PDB entry 7CDA | X-ray diffraction, 2.66 A resolution | chains C and D of the 6 polymer chains in the assembly

[Chain C]
Name: Tubulin alpha-1B chain
Source organism: Sus scrofa
UniProtKB: Q2XVP4 (TBA1B_PIG); residue numbers follow UniProt; this construct covers 1-450
Chain sequence (450 residues; each row starts with the number of its first residue):
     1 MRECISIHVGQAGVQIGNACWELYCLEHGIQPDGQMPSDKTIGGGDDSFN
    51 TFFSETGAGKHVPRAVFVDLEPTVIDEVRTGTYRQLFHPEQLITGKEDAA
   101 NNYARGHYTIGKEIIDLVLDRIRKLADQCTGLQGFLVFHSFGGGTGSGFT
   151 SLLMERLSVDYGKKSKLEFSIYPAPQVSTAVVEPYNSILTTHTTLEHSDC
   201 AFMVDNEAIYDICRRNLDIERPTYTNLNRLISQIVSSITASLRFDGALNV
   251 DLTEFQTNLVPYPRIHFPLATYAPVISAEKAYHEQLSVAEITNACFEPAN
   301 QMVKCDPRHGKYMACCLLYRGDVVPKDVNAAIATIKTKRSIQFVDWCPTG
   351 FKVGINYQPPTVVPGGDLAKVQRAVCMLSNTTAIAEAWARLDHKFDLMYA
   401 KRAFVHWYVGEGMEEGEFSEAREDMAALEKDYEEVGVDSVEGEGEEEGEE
Not modelled in the structure: 441-450
Metal / ion sites: Ca2+: Asp39, Thr41, Gly44, Glu55
Ligand contacts: GTP (guanosine-5'-triphosphate): Gly10, Gln11, Ala12, Gln15, Ile16, Asp69, Asp98, Ala99, Ala100, Asn101, Ser140, Gly142, Gly143, Gly144, Thr145, Gly146, Ile171, Pro173, Val177, Ser178, Glu183, Asn206, Tyr224, Leu227, Asn228, Ile231
Swiss-Prot annotation at these positions:
  - motif: Met1 to Cys4 (MREC motif)
  - active site: Glu254
  - binding site (GTP): Gly10, Gln11, Ala12, Gln15, Glu71, Ala99, Ser140, Gly143, Gly144, Thr145, Gly146, Thr179, Glu183, Asn206, Tyr224, Asn228, Leu252
  - binding site (Mg(2+)): Glu71
  - modified residue: Lys40 (N6,N6,N6-trimethyllysine), Ser48 (Phosphoserine), Ser232 (Phosphoserine), Tyr282 (3'-nitrotyrosine), Arg339 (Omega-N-methylarginine), Ser439 (Phosphoserine), Glu443 (5-glutamyl polyglutamate), Glu445 (5-glutamyl polyglutamate)
  - cross-link (Glycyl lysine isopeptide (Lys-Gly)): Lys326 (interchain with G-Cter in ubiquitin), Lys370 (interchain with G-Cter in ubiquitin)

[Chain D]
Name: Tubulin beta chain
Source organism: Sus scrofa
UniProtKB: A0A287AGU7 (A0A287AGU7_PIG); residues 1-445 here = UniProt positions 1-445
Chain sequence (445 residues; row label = number of the first residue in the row):
     1 MREIVHIQAGQCGNQIGAKFWEVISDEHGIDPTGSYHGDSDLQLERINVY
    51 YNEATGNKYVPRAILVDLEPGTMDSVRSGPFGQIFRPDNFVFGQSGAGNN
   101 WAKGHYTEGAELVDSVLDVVRKESESCDCLQGFQLTHSLGGGTGSGMGTL
   151 LISKIREEYPDRIMNTFSVMPSPKVSDTVVEPYNATLSVHQLVENTDETY
   201 CIDNEALYDICFRTLKLTTPTYGDLNHLVSATMSGVTTCLRFPGQLNADL
   251 RKLAVNMVPFPRLHFFMPGFAPLTSRGSQQYRALTVPELTQQMFDSKNMM
   301 AACDPRHGRYLTVAAIFRGRMSMKEVDEQMLNVQNKNSSYFVEWIPNNVK
   351 TAVCDIPPRGLKMSATFIGNSTAIQELFKRISEQFTAMFRRKAFLHWYTG
   401 EGMDEMEFTEAESNMNDLVSEYQQYQDATADEQGEFEEEEGEDEA
Not modelled in the structure: 274-283, 432-445
Metal / ion sites: Mg2+: Glu69 (together with GTP)
Ligand contacts:
  - AEU (N-[(3-phenoxyphenyl)methyl]-9H-beta-carbolin-3-amine): His6, Phe20, Tyr50, Gln134, Leu135, Thr136, Asn165, Thr166, Phe167, Glu198, Tyr200, Met233, Val236, Thr237, Cys239, Leu240, Leu246, Leu250, Leu253, Met257, Ala314, Ile316, Lys350, Ala352, Ile368
  - GTP (guanosine-5'-triphosphate): Gly10, Gln11, Cys12, Gln15, Ile16, Asp67, Glu69, Ala97, Gly98, Asn99, Ser138, Gly140, Gly141, Gly142, Thr143, Gly144, Ser145, Val169, Pro171, Val175, Ser176, Glu181, Asn204, Leu207, Tyr222, Leu225, Asn226
Reported in the primary citation:
  - binding site for AEU: Glu198, Tyr200
  - mutagenesis - E198D, E198G, E198Q: abolished binding to AEU

[Interface between chain C and chain D]
Residue-residue contacts - 58 pairs, chain C then chain D:
  Gln11(C) with Asn247(D)
  Glu71(C) with Asn247(D), hydrogen bond
  Thr73(C) with Asn247(D)
  Lys96(C) with Asp128(D), salt bridge; Cys129(D)
  Glu97(C) with Arg2(D), salt bridge; Cys129(D); Arg162(D), salt bridge; Arg251(D), salt bridge
  Asp98(C) with Asp249(D); Lys252(D)
  Ala100(C) with Arg251(D); Lys252(D); Val255(D)
  Asn101(C) with Lys252(D); Asn256(D)
  Arg105(C) with Arg251(D)
  Pro175(C) with Asn347(D); Lys350(D)
  Ser178(C) with Lys350(D)
  Thr179(C) with Leu246(D); Asn256(D), hydrogen bond (backbone-side chain); Lys350(D)
  Ala180(C) with Asn256(D)
  Val181(C) with Asn256(D); Ile345(D), hydrophobic; Pro346(D); Asn347(D)
  Arg221(C) with Met323(D), hydrogen bond; Asp327(D), salt bridge
  Tyr224(C) with Gln245(D)
  Lys394(C) with Pro346(D); Asn347(D), hydrogen bond
  Leu397(C) with Glu343(D); Trp344(D); Pro346(D), hydrophobic; Ala430(D), hydrophobic
  Met398(C) with Trp344(D), hydrogen bond (backbone-backbone); Pro346(D)
  Lys401(C) with Phe260(D); Trp344(D); Ala428(D); Thr429(D), hydrogen bond (side chain-backbone)
  Arg402(C) with Phe260(D)
  Ala403(C) with Pro259(D); Phe260(D), hydrophobic
  Phe404(C) with Val255(D); Asn256(D); Val258(D); Pro259(D), hydrogen bond (backbone-backbone); Ile345(D), hydrophobic
  His406(C) with Val258(D); Pro259(D), hydrogen bond (side chain-backbone); Phe260(D); Pro261(D)
  Trp407(C) with Ala254(D); Val255(D); Val258(D), hydrogen bond (side chain-backbone)
Other interface residues (no listed pair), chain C (29 interface residues in all): Glu77, Val182, Tyr210, Glu220
Other interface residues (no listed pair), chain D (35 interface residues in all): Glu45, Asp197, Met257, Thr312, Lys324, Asn348, Tyr425

[Overview]
The interface between chain C and chain D involves 29 residues on one side and 35 on the other, with 9
hydrogen bonds and 5 salt bridges. Among the polar pairs are Lys96(C)-Asp128(D), Glu97(C)-Arg2(D) and
Glu97(C)-Arg162(D). From the paper: a binding site for AEU at Glu198(D) and Tyr200(D); E198D, E198G and E198Q
of chain D abolish binding to AEU.
Here chain C is Tubulin alpha-1B chain and chain D is Tubulin beta chain, both from Sus scrofa. Entry 7CDA
(Crystal structure of T2R-TTL-PAC complex) was determined by X-ray diffraction (same publication as 7CE6, 7CE8
and 7CEK).
